PDB entry 1QV0 | X-ray diffraction, 1.10 A resolution | chain A

[Chain A]
Molecule: Obelin
From: Obelia longissima
Notes: EC 1.13.12.5
UniProtKB: Q27709 (OBL_OBELO); residue numbers follow UniProt; this construct covers 1-195
Amino-acid sequence (195 residues; numbered 1 to 195; the number before each row is that of its first residue):
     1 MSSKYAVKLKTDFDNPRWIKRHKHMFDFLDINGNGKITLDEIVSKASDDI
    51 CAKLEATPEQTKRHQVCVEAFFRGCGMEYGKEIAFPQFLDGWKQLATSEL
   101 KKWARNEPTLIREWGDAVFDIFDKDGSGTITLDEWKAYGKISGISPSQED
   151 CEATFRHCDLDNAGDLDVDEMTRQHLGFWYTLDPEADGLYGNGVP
Unresolved in the structure: 1-6, 124-127
Sequence notes: engineered mutation A163 (Ser in Q27709)
Ion coordination: K+: F155, R156, C158
Residues lining bound ligands:
  - Co2+ (CO): D159, L160, N162
  - C2-hydroperoxy-coelenterazine (CZH): H22, M25, F28, L29, I42, K45, A46, I50, F72, F88, W92, I111, W114, G115, V118, F119, W135, Y138, S142, I144, V168, M171, H175, W179, Y190

[Overview]
Ligands of chain A: Co2+ and C2-hydroperoxy-coelenterazine. F155, R156 and C158 form the K+ site.
Chain A is Obelin (Obelia longissima); the structure, Atomic resolution structure of obelin from Obelia
longissima, was determined by X-ray diffraction, deposited together with 1QV1.
